6OD7 - chains B and C of the 12 polymer chains in the assembly; structure by electron microscopy, 5.60 A resolution (low resolution: residue-level contacts below are approximate; hydrogen-bond / salt-bridge calls are withheld).

# Chain B (and C)
Molecule: Portal protein
Organism: Human herpesvirus 1  strain KOS
Notes: chain C of this document is another copy of the same molecule, construct and numbering; everything in this record applies to it too
Reference sequence: H9E912 (H9E912_HHV1); residues 1-676 here = UniProt positions 1-676
Sequence (676 residues; numbered 1 to 676; the number before each row is that of its first residue):
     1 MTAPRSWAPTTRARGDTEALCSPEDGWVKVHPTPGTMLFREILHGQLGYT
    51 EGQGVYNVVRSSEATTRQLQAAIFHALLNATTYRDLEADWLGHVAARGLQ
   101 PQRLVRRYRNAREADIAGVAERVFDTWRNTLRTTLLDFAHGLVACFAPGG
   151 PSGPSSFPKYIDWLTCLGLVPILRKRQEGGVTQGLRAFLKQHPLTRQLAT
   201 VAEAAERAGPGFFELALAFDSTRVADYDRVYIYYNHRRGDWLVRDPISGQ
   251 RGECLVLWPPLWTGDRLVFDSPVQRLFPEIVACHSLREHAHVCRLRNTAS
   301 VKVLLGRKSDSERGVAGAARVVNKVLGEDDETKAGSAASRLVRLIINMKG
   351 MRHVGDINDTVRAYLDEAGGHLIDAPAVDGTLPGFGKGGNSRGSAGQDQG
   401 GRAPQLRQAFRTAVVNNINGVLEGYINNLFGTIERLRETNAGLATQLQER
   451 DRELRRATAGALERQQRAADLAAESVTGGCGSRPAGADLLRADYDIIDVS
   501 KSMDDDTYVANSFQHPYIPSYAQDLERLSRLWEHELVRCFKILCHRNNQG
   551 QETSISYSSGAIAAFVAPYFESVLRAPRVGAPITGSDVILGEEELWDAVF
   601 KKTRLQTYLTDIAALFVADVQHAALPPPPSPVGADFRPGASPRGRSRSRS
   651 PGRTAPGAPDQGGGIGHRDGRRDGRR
Unresolved in the structure: 1-32, 308-515, 624-676

# Interface between chain B and chain C
Residue-residue contacts (61):
  Met37(B) with Gly264(C)
  Arg40(B) with Trp262(C)
  His44(B) with Trp262(C); Val268(C); Phe269(C); Asp270(C); Gln274(C)
  Gly45(B) with Pro278(C)
  Gln46(B) with Pro278(C)
  Tyr49(B) with Arg275(C); Glu279(C); Leu531(C); Glu535(C)
  Thr50(B) with Leu531(C)
  Glu51(B) with Leu531(C); His534(C)
  Gly54(B) with Glu535(C)
  Val55(B) with Arg538(C)
  Asn57(B) with Cys539(C)
  Val58(B) with Arg538(C)
  Arg60(B) with Pro259(C); Asp270(C); Arg275(C)
  Glu63(B) with Gly560(C)
  Arg97(B) with Tyr83(C); Leu615(C)
  Arg107(B) with Asp619(C)
  Tyr108(B) with Asp619(C)
  Asn110(B) with His622(C)
  Glu113(B) with His622(C)
  Arg122(B) with Leu615(C)
  Asp125(B) with Asp611(C)
  Thr126(B) with Tyr608(C)
  Asn129(B) with Thr603(C); Arg604(C)
  Leu136(B) with Arg578(C)
  Leu142(B) with Gly580(C)
  Phe146(B) with Pro568(C)
  Lys159(B) with Trp258(C)
  Tyr227(B) with Leu261(C); Trp262(C)
  Asp228(B) with Thr263(C)
  Arg229(B) with Arg238(C); Gly239(C); Asp240(C)
  Arg294(B) with Leu286(C); His289(C); Ile518(C)
  Leu295(B) with His289(C)
  Asn297(B) with Ile518(C)
  Thr298(B) with Cys293(C)
  Ser300(B) with Lys302(C); Pro516(C); Tyr517(C)
  Val301(B) with Lys302(C)
  Tyr521(B) with Asp524(C); Arg527(C)
  Ala522(B) with Gln523(C)
  Leu525(B) with Arg527(C)
  Gln551(B) with Arg546(C)
  Glu592(B) with Pro582(C)
Other interface residues (no listed pair), chain B (49 interface residues in all): His93, Arg132, Arg287, His291, Ala299, Glu552, Thr553, Ile555
Other interface residues (no listed pair), chain C (55 interface residues in all): Trp241, Pro260, Ser271, Ser285, Arg530, Cys544, Ala563, Lys602, Ile612, Phe616

# Overview
Chain B and chain C form an interface of 49 and 55 residues respectively.
Chain B and chain C are both Portal protein (Human herpesvirus 1  strain KOS); the structure, Herpes simplex
virus type 1 (HSV-1) pUL6 portal protein, dodecameric complex, was determined by electron microscopy,
deposited together with 6ODM.
